Entry 8QP6 (X-ray diffraction, 2.59 A resolution); this record covers chains F and K of the 12 polymer chains in the assembly.

# Chain F
Protein: F(ab) IGH526
Organism: Homo sapiens
Amino-acid sequence (486 residues; row label = number of the first residue in the row; numbers below 1 keep their minus sign (Glu-267 is residue -267)):
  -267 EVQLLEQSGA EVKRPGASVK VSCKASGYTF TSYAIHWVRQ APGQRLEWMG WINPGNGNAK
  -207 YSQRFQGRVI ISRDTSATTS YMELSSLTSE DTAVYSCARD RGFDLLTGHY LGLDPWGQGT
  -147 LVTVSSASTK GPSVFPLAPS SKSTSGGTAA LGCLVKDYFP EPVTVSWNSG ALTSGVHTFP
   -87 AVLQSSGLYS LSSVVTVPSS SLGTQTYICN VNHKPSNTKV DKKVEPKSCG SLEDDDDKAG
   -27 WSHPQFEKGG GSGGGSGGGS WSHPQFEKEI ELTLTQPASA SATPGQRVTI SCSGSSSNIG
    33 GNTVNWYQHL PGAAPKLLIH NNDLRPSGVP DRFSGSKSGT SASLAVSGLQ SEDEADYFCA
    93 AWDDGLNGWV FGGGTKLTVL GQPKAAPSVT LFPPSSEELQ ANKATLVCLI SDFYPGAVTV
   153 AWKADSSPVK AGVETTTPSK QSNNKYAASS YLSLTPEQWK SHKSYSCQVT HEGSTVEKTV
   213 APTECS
Not modelled in the structure: -267 to 2, 216-218
Disulfides: Cys24-Cys91, Cys140-Cys199

# Chain K
Protein: F(ab) IGH526
Organism: Homo sapiens
Amino-acid sequence (486 residues; numbered 1 to 486; the number before each row is that of its first residue):
     1 EVQLLEQSGA EVKRPGASVK VSCKASGYTF TSYAIHWVRQ APGQRLEWMG WINPGNGNAK
    61 YSQRFQGRVI ISRDTSATTS YMELSSLTSE DTAVYSCARD RGFDLLTGHY LGLDPWGQGT
   121 LVTVSSASTK GPSVFPLAPS SKSTSGGTAA LGCLVKDYFP EPVTVSWNSG ALTSGVHTFP
   181 AVLQSSGLYS LSSVVTVPSS SLGTQTYICN VNHKPSNTKV DKKVEPKSCG SLEDDDDKAG
   241 WSHPQFEKGG GSGGGSGGGS WSHPQFEKEI ELTLTQPASA SATPGQRVTI SCSGSSSNIG
   301 GNTVNWYQHL PGAAPKLLIH NNDLRPSGVP DRFSGSKSGT SASLAVSGLQ SEDEADYFCA
   361 AWDDGLNGWV FGGGTKLTVL GQPKAAPSVT LFPPSSEELQ ANKATLVCLI SDFYPGAVTV
   421 AWKADSSPVK AGVETTTPSK QSNNKYAASS YLSLTPEQWK SHKSYSCQVT HEGSTVEKTV
   481 APTECS
Not modelled in the structure: 1, 140-146, 228-486
Disulfides: Cys23-Cys97, Cys153-Cys209

# Chain F / chain K interface
Contacting residue pairs (4; chain F residue first):
  Ser158(F) - Lys214(K)  hydrogen bond (backbone-side chain)
  Ser159(F) - Lys214(K)
  Lys162(F) - Ser169(K)
  Ala163(F) - Gly170(K)
Interface residues without a listed pair, chain F (5 interface residues in all): Pro160
Interface residues without a listed pair, chain K (5 interface residues in all): Thr173, Asn212

# Summary
Chain F and chain K each contribute 5 residues to their interface, with 1 hydrogen bond. Its one
hydrogen-bonded contact is Ser158(F)-Lys214(K).
Both chains are F(ab) IGH526 (Homo sapiens). Entry 8QP6 (Crystal structure of Hepatitis C Virus E1
glycoprotein epitope 314-324 scaffold design 1W4K_08 in complex with ...) was determined by X-ray diffraction,
deposited together with 8QP7.
